3KTA - chains A and B; structure by X-ray diffraction, 1.63 A resolution.

[Chain A]
Molecule: Chromosome segregation protein smc
Source organism: Pyrococcus furiosus
Reference sequence: Q8TZY2 (Q8TZY2_PYRFU); residues 1-182 here correspond to UniProt positions 115-296 (UniProt number = residue number + 114)
Sequence (182 residues; row label = number of the first residue in the row):
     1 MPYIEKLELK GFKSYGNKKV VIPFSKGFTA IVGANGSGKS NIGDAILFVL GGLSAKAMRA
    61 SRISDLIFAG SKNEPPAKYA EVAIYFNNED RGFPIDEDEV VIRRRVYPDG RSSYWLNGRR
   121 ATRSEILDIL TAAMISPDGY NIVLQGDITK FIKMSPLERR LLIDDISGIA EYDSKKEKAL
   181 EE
Not modelled in the structure: 1, 72-75, 170-182
Modified residues: Mse1 (selenomethionine); Mse58, Mse134, Mse154 (selenomethionine; parent Met)
Ligand contacts: bis(adenosine)-5'-pentaphosphate (AP5): K13, S14, A34, N35, G36, S37, G38, K39, S40, N41, R59, D65, L66, I67, F68, A69, Q145
From the paper describing this entry:
  - mutagenesis - K39A: abolished catalytic activity
  - mutagenesis - Q145A: decreased catalytic activity (reverse adenylate kinase activity)
  - binding site for bis(adenosine)-5'-pentaphosphate: K13, S14, R59, Q145
  - Mg2+ coordination: S40, Q145

[Chain B]
Molecule: Chromosome segregation protein smc
Source organism: Pyrococcus furiosus
Reference sequence: Q8TZY2 (Q8TZY2_PYRFU); residues 1006-1177 here correspond to UniProt positions 1120-1291 (UniProt number = residue number + 114)
Sequence (173 residues; row label = number of the first residue in the row):
  1005 MEKEKKNVFM RTFEAISRNF SEIFAKLSPG GSARLILENP EDPFSGGLEI EAKPAGKDVK
  1065 RIEAMSGGEK ALTALAFVFA IQKFKPAPFY LFDEIDAHLD DANVKRVADL IKESSKESQF
  1125 IVITLRDVMM ANADKIIGVS MRDGVSKVVS LSLEKAMKIL EEIRKKQGWE HGN
Not modelled in the structure: 1005-1006
Construct notes: initiating methionine (1005)
Modified residues: Mse1005 (selenomethionine); Mse1014, Mse1069, Mse1133, Mse1134, Mse1145, Mse1161 (selenomethionine; parent Met)
Ligand contacts: bis(adenosine)-5'-pentaphosphate (AP5): E1098, Mse1145, E1174, H1175, G1176, N1177
From the paper describing this entry:
  - mutagenesis - S1070R: abolished catalytic activity

[Interface between chain A and chain B]
Residue-residue contacts - 133 pairs, chain A then chain B:
  P2(A) - P1092(B)
  Y3(A) - Q1123(B)
  I4(A) - F1093(B)  hydrophobic
  I4(A) - Q1123(B)  hydrogen bond (backbone-side chain)
  S14(A) - Mse1145(B)
  S14(A) - V1149(B)
  S14(A) - S1150(B)  hydrogen bond
  Y15(A) - V1143(B)
  Y15(A) - V1149(B)
  Y15(A) - S1150(B)
  Y15(A) - V1152(B)  hydrophobic
  V21(A) - V1152(B)
  I22(A) - I1141(B)  hydrophobic
  P23(A) - I1141(B)
  F24(A) - Q1123(B)
  F24(A) - I1125(B)  hydrophobic
  F24(A) - I1141(B)  hydrophobic
  S25(A) - Q1123(B)  hydrogen bond (backbone-side chain)
  S25(A) - D1138(B)
  S25(A) - K1139(B)
  K26(A) - Q1123(B)
  G27(A) - Q1123(B)
  G27(A) - F1124(B)  hydrogen bond (backbone-backbone)
  G27(A) - D1138(B)
  F28(A) - I1115(B)  hydrophobic
  F28(A) - F1124(B)
  F28(A) - V1126(B)  hydrophobic
  F28(A) - Mse1133(B)
  F28(A) - A1137(B)  hydrophobic
  F28(A) - D1138(B)  hydrogen bond (backbone-backbone)
  F28(A) - K1139(B)  hydrogen bond (backbone-backbone)
  T29(A) - F1124(B)  hydrogen bond (backbone-backbone)
  T29(A) - I1125(B)
  T29(A) - V1126(B)  hydrogen bond (backbone-backbone)
  T29(A) - K1139(B)
  T29(A) - I1141(B)
  A30(A) - V1126(B)
  A30(A) - A1137(B)  hydrophobic
  A30(A) - K1139(B)  hydrogen bond (backbone-backbone)
  A30(A) - I1140(B)
  A30(A) - I1141(B)  hydrogen bond (backbone-backbone)
  I31(A) - I1125(B)  hydrophobic
  I31(A) - V1126(B)  hydrogen bond (backbone-backbone)
  I31(A) - I1127(B)
  I31(A) - T1128(B)  hydrogen bond (backbone-backbone)
  I31(A) - I1141(B)
  I31(A) - V1143(B)  hydrophobic
  V32(A) - T1128(B)
  V32(A) - Mse1134(B)  hydrophobic
  V32(A) - I1141(B)  hydrogen bond (backbone-backbone)
  V32(A) - G1142(B)
  V32(A) - V1143(B)  hydrogen bond (backbone-backbone)
  V32(A) - L1155(B)  hydrophobic
  G33(A) - L1129(B)
  G33(A) - V1143(B)
  G33(A) - I1167(B)
  A34(A) - I1167(B)
  N35(A) - I1167(B)
  N35(A) - W1173(B)
  G36(A) - Mse1145(B)
  S37(A) - V1143(B)
  S37(A) - S1144(B)
  S37(A) - Mse1145(B)
  S37(A) - S1150(B)  hydrogen bond (backbone-side chain)
  G38(A) - V1143(B)
  G38(A) - S1150(B)
  K39(A) - E1098(B)
  K39(A) - I1127(B)
  K39(A) - V1143(B)
  S40(A) - D1097(B)  hydrogen bond
  S40(A) - I1127(B)
  I42(A) - V1143(B)  hydrophobic
  G43(A) - L1095(B)
  L50(A) - F1093(B)  hydrophobic
  F68(A) - V1149(B)  hydrophobic
  A133(A) - P1092(B)
  Mse134(A) - K1089(B)
  Mse134(A) - P1092(B)
  I135(A) - P1092(B)  hydrophobic
  I135(A) - F1093(B)  hydrophobic
  Y140(A) - I1085(B)
  Y140(A) - K1089(B)
  Y140(A) - A1091(B)
  Y140(A) - Y1094(B)  hydrogen bond
  N141(A) - F1093(B)  hydrogen bond (side chain-backbone)
  N141(A) - Y1094(B)
  N141(A) - L1095(B)  hydrogen bond (backbone-backbone)
  I142(A) - L1095(B)
  V143(A) - L1095(B)  hydrogen bond (backbone-backbone)
  V143(A) - F1096(B)
  V143(A) - D1097(B)  hydrogen bond (backbone-backbone)
  V143(A) - I1099(B)  hydrophobic
  L144(A) - D1097(B)
  Q145(A) - D1097(B)
  Q145(A) - E1098(B)
  Q145(A) - H1175(B)
  G146(A) - H1175(B)
  I148(A) - A1078(B)
  I148(A) - L1079(B)  hydrophobic
  T149(A) - K1074(B)
  F151(A) - A1078(B)  hydrophobic
  F151(A) - F1081(B)  hydrophobic
  F151(A) - V1082(B)  hydrophobic
  I152(A) - K1074(B)
  I152(A) - T1077(B)
  P156(A) - E1042(B)
  P156(A) - G1051(B)
  P156(A) - L1052(B)  hydrogen bond (backbone-backbone)
  P156(A) - E1053(B)
  L157(A) - G1050(B)
  L157(A) - G1051(B)
  R159(A) - L1052(B)  hydrogen bond (side chain-backbone)
  R159(A) - I1054(B)
  R159(A) - F1081(B)
  R160(A) - F1013(B)
  R160(A) - P1047(B)
  R160(A) - F1048(B)
  R160(A) - G1050(B)  hydrogen bond (side chain-backbone)
  R160(A) - L1052(B)
  L162(A) - F1081(B)  hydrophobic
  L162(A) - I1085(B)  hydrophobic
  I163(A) - F1013(B)  hydrophobic
  I163(A) - I1020(B)  hydrophobic
  I163(A) - L1052(B)  hydrophobic
  D164(A) - F1013(B)
  I166(A) - I1085(B)  hydrophobic
  I166(A) - F1088(B)  hydrophobic
  I166(A) - K1089(B)
  S167(A) - V1012(B)
  S167(A) - T1016(B)
  I169(A) - K1009(B)
  I169(A) - V1012(B)  hydrophobic
  I169(A) - F1048(B)  hydrophobic
Other interface residues (no listed pair), chain A (57 interface residues in all): G16, V20, I46, F86
Other interface residues (no listed pair), chain B (68 interface residues in all): L1041, I1066, A1075, Q1086, S1119, S1122, N1136, G1148, K1151, A1160, L1164

[Overview]
The interface between chain A and chain B involves 57 residues on one side and 68 on the other, with 24
hydrogen bonds. Polar contacts include I4(A)-Q1123(B), S14(A)-S1150(B) and S25(A)-Q1123(B). The paper reports
a binding site for bis(adenosine)-5'-pentaphosphate at K13(A), S14(A) and R59(A) among others; K39A of chain A
abolishes catalytic activity; 3 substitutions were tested in all.
Chain A is Chromosome segregation protein smc and chain B is Chromosome segregation protein smc, both from
Pyrococcus furiosus; the structure, Structural Basis for Adenylate Kinase Activity in ABC ATPases, was
determined by X-ray diffraction.
